4YA1 - chains A and B of the 28 polymer chains in the assembly; structure by X-ray diffraction, 2.90 A resolution.

# Chain A
Protein: Proteasome subunit alpha type-2
From: Saccharomyces cerevisiae S288c
Notes: EC 3.4.25.1
UniProt: P23639 (PSA2_YEAST); residues 1-250 here = UniProt positions 1-250
Sequence (250 residues; numbered 1 to 250; the number before each row is that of its first residue):
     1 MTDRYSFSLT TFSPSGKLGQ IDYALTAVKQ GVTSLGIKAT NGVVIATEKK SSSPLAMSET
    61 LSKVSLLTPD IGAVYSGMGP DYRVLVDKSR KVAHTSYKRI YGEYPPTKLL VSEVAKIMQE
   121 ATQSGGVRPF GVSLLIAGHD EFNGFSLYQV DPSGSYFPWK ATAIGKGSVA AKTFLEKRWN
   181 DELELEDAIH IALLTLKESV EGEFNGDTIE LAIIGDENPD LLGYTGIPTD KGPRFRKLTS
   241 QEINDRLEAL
Swiss-Prot annotation at these positions:
  - cross-link: Lys108 (Glycyl lysine isopeptide (Lys-Gly) (interchain with G-Cter in ubiquitin))

# Chain B
Protein: Proteasome subunit alpha type-3
From: Saccharomyces cerevisiae S288c
Notes: EC 3.4.25.1
UniProt: P23638 (PSA3_YEAST); residues 0-257 here correspond to UniProt positions 1-258 (UniProt number = residue number + 1)
Sequence (258 residues; numbered 0 to 257; the number before each row is that of its first residue; numbering starts at 0):
     0 MGSRRYDSRT TIFSPEGRLY QVEYALESIS HAGTAIGIMA SDGIVLAAER KVTSTLLEQD
    60 TSTEKLYKLN DKIAVAVAGL TADAEILINT ARIHAQNYLK TYNEDIPVEI LVRRLSDIKQ
   120 GYTQHGGLRP FGVSFIYAGY DDRYGYQLYT SNPSGNYTGW KAISVGANTS AAQTLLQMDY
   180 KDDMKVDDAI ELALKTLSKT TDSSALTYDR LEFATIRKGA NDGEVYQKIF KPQEIKDILV
   240 KTGITKKDED EEADEDMK
Disordered / not traced: 0, 245-257
Swiss-Prot annotation at these positions:
  - cross-link (Glycyl lysine isopeptide (Lys-Gly)): Lys99 (interchain with G-Cter in ubiquitin), Lys198 (interchain with G-Cter in ubiquitin), Lys230 (interchain with G-Cter in ubiquitin)

# How chain A and chain B interact
Contacting residue pairs - 64 pairs, chain A then chain B:
  Arg4(A) - Ser2(B)  hydrogen bond (backbone-side chain)
  Tyr5(A) - Ser2(B)
  Tyr5(A) - Tyr5(B)
  Ser6(A) - Gly125(B)
  Ser6(A) - Leu127(B)
  Phe7(A) - Ser2(B)
  Phe7(A) - Tyr5(B)
  Phe7(A) - Asp6(B)
  Phe7(A) - Gly126(B)
  Ser8(A) - Gly126(B)  hydrogen bond (backbone-backbone)
  Ser8(A) - Leu127(B)
  Ser8(A) - Arg128(B)  hydrogen bond (side chain-backbone)
  Thr10(A) - Arg128(B)
  Thr11(A) - Ser7(B)
  Thr11(A) - Thr9(B)
  Thr11(A) - Gln20(B)
  Phe12(A) - Gln20(B)
  Phe12(A) - Tyr23(B)
  Phe12(A) - Leu79(B)  hydrophobic
  Phe12(A) - Arg128(B)
  Phe12(A) - Pro129(B)
  Phe12(A) - Gly131(B)
  Ser13(A) - Tyr23(B)
  Pro14(A) - Tyr23(B)  hydrophobic
  Pro14(A) - Glu26(B)
  Ser15(A) - Glu26(B)
  Ser15(A) - His30(B)
  Gly16(A) - Tyr23(B)
  Gly16(A) - Ser27(B)  hydrogen bond (backbone-side chain)
  Leu18(A) - Arg128(B)
  Lys38(A) - Glu57(B)  salt bridge
  Lys116(A) - Ile85(B)
  Gln119(A) - Ala81(B)
  Gln119(A) - Asp82(B)  hydrogen bond
  Gln119(A) - Ile85(B)
  Gln119(A) - Arg128(B)
  Thr122(A) - Arg128(B)  hydrogen bond (backbone-side chain)
  Gln123(A) - Tyr121(B)
  Gln123(A) - Leu127(B)
  Gln123(A) - Arg128(B)  hydrogen bond (side chain-backbone)
  Gln123(A) - Pro129(B)
  Gln123(A) - Phe130(B)
  Gly125(A) - Leu127(B)
  Ser153(A) - Ala81(B)
  Gly154(A) - Ala81(B)
  Ser155(A) - Ala81(B)
  Tyr156(A) - Glu84(B)  hydrogen bond
  Phe157(A) - Leu56(B)  hydrophobic
  Pro158(A) - Leu56(B)
  Pro158(A) - Glu57(B)  hydrogen bond (backbone-backbone)
  Pro158(A) - Thr60(B)
  Pro158(A) - Ser61(B)
  Trp159(A) - Ser53(B)
  Trp159(A) - Leu55(B)
  Trp159(A) - Leu56(B)
  Lys160(A) - Thr54(B)
  Lys160(A) - Leu55(B)  hydrogen bond (backbone-backbone)
  Lys160(A) - Leu56(B)
  Lys160(A) - Glu57(B)
  Ala161(A) - Leu55(B)
  Lys172(A) - Leu55(B)
  Leu175(A) - Leu55(B)  hydrophobic
  Glu176(A) - Thr54(B)
  Glu176(A) - Leu55(B)
Also at the interface, not in a pair above, chain A (33 interface residues in all): Ser112, Ser124
Also at the interface, not in a pair above, chain B (32 interface residues in all): Ala24, Thr80

# Overview
Chain A and chain B form an interface of 33 and 32 residues respectively; the contacts include 10 hydrogen
bonds and 1 salt bridge. Polar pairs include Lys38(A)-Glu57(B), Arg4(A)-Ser2(B) and Ser8(A)-Arg128(B).
Here chain A is Proteasome subunit alpha type-2 and chain B is Proteasome subunit alpha type-3, both from
Saccharomyces cerevisiae S288c. Entry 4YA1 (Yeast 20S proteasome beta2-H116N mutant) was determined by X-ray
diffraction together with 4Y69, 4Y6A, 4Y6V, 4Y6Z, 4Y70, 4Y74 and 34 further entries from the same study.
